PDB entry 7MEK | X-ray diffraction, 2.11 A resolution | chain A

== Chain A ==
Protein: Uncharacterized protein YcnI
Source organism: Bacillus subtilis
UniProt: P94431 (YCNI_BACSU); numbering as in UniProt (aligned over 27-155)
Amino-acid sequence (129 residues; each row starts with the number of its first residue):
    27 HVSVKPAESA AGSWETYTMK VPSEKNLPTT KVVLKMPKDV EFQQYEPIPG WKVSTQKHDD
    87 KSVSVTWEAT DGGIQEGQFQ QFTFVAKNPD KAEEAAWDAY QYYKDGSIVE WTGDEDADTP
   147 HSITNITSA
Metal / ion sites: Cu ion: His27, Glu50
Curated features (UniProtKB/Swiss-Prot):
  - binding site (Cu(2+)): His27, Glu50
  - site: Trp137 (Stabilizes the metal-protein interaction)
  - mutagenesis: His27 (H27A: Decreases the ability to bind Cu(II) by approximately 2-fold and abolishes the ability to bind Cu(I)), Trp137 (W137A: Does not decrease Cu-binding capacity; W137F: Retains 60-80% Cu-binding for both oxidation states)
Reported in the primary citation:
  - Cu ion coordination: His27, Glu50
  - binding site for Cu ion: Trp137

== Overview ==
His27 and Glu50 coordinate a Cu ion ion. Curated annotation (UniProt) lists Cu2+-binding residues His27 and
Glu50 and 2 mutagenesis sites. The paper reports a binding site for Cu ion at Trp137; Cu ion coordination by
His27 and Glu50.
Chain A is Uncharacterized protein YcnI (Bacillus subtilis); the structure, Structure of copper bound to Ycnl,
was determined by X-ray diffraction together with 7ME6 from the same study.
